8WT6 - chains D and F of the 10 polymer chains in the assembly; structure by electron microscopy, 2.50 A resolution.

== Chain D ==
Protein: IS621 transposase
Source organism: Escherichia coli
UniProtKB: A0A0E0Y1P1 (A0A0E0Y1P1_ECO1C); residues 1-326 here = UniProt positions 1-326
Amino-acid sequence (328 residues; row label = number of the first residue in the row; numbers below 1 keep their minus sign (Gly-1 is residue -1)):
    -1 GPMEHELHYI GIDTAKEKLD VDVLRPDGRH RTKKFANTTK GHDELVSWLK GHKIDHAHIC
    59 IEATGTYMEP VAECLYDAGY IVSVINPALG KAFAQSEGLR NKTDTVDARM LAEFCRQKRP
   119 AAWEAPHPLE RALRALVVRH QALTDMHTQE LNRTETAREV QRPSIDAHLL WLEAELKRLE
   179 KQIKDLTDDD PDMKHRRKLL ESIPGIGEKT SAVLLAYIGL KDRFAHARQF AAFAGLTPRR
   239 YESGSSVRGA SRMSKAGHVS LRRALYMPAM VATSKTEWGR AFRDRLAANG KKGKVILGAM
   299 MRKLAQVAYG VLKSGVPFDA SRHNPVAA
Disordered / not traced: -1 to 4, 322-326
Construct notes: expression tag (-1 to 0)
Reported in the primary citation:
  - catalytic residues: Asp11, Glu60, Asp102, Asp105, Ser241
  - binding site for target DNA: Gly63, Ser241, Tyr264, Met265, Met268
  - binding site for donor DNA: Gly63, Ser241, Tyr264, Met265, Met268
  - mutagenesis - D11A/E60A/D102A/D105A, S241A: abolished catalytic activity
  - binding site for bridge RNA: Ala61
  - binding site for bridge RNA (chain F): Arg27, His28, Thr30, Ala61
  - binding site for target DNA: Asn84
  - binding site for donor DNA: Asn84

== Chain F ==
Molecule: bridge RNA
Source organism: Escherichia coli
Sequence (180 nucleotides; row label = number of the first residue in the row; numbers below 1 keep their minus sign (G-2 is residue -2)):
    -2 GGGAGUGCAG AGAAAAUCGG CCAGUUUUCU CUGCCUGCAG UCCGCAUGCC GUAUCGGGCC
    58 UUGGGUUCUA ACCUGUUGCG UAGAUUUAUG CAGCGGACUG CCUUUCUCCC AAAGUGAUAA
   118 ACCGGACAGU AUCAUGGACC GGUUUUCCCG GUAAUCCGUA UUUGCAAGGU UGGUUUCACU
Disordered / not traced: -2 to 109

== How chain D and chain F interact ==
Contacting residue pairs (94):
  Ala61(D) with C130(F), sugar contact
  Thr62(D) with A128(F), base contact
  Gly63(D) with U129(F), sugar contact
  Thr64(D) with A128(F), sugar contact
  Asn84(D) with C130(F), base contact; A131(F), hydrogen bond to the sugar
  Pro85(D) with C130(F), base contact
  Arg132(D) with C130(F), salt bridge to the phosphate
  Val136(D) with U129(F), phosphate contact
  Thr146(D) with G161(F), base contact
  Gln147(D) with C162(F), sugar contact; A163(F), hydrogen bond to the phosphate
  Asn150(D) with C162(F), hydrogen bond to the base; A163(F), hydrogen bond to the sugar
  Arg151(D) with A163(F), hydrogen bond to the phosphate; A164(F), salt bridge to the phosphate
  Thr154(D) with A164(F), sugar contact
  Arg221(D) with U132(F), hydrogen bond to the base
  Phe222(D) with U132(F), base contact
  His224(D) with U149(F), base contact
  Ala225(D) with A150(F), phosphate contact
  Arg226(D) with G133(F), base contact; G134(F), salt bridge to the phosphate; A135(F), hydrogen bond to the base; U149(F), base contact
  Gln227(D) with U132(F), hydrogen bond to the sugar; G133(F), hydrogen bond to the phosphate
  Ala230(D) with G133(F), sugar contact
  Phe231(D) with A131(F), hydrogen bond to the sugar; U132(F), sugar contact
  Leu234(D) with G155(F), base contact
  Thr235(D) with G133(F), base contact
  Pro236(D) with G133(F), hydrogen bond to the base; C154(F), base contact; G155(F), sugar contact
  Arg238(D) with G134(F), hydrogen bond to the sugar; C154(F), base contact
  Ser249(D) with C154(F), hydrogen bond to the sugar; G155(F), phosphate contact; U156(F), phosphate contact
  Arg250(D) with G155(F), phosphate contact; U156(F), phosphate contact
  Met251(D) with G155(F), hydrogen bond to the phosphate; U156(F), hydrogen bond to the phosphate; A157(F), sugar contact
  Lys253(D) with A157(F), salt bridge to the phosphate; U158(F), salt bridge to the phosphate; U159(F), hydrogen bond to the base; U160(F), base contact
  Ala254(D) with A131(F), base contact; U159(F), base contact
  Gly255(D) with A131(F), hydrogen bond to the base
  His256(D) with C130(F), salt bridge to the phosphate; A131(F), phosphate contact
  Val257(D) with A131(F), base contact; U158(F), phosphate contact; U159(F), phosphate contact
  Arg260(D) with A157(F), sugar contact; U158(F), salt bridge to the phosphate; U159(F), hydrogen bond to the sugar
  Arg261(D) with U158(F), hydrogen bond to the sugar
  Tyr264(D) with A157(F), stacking on the base
  Arg283(D) with U152(F), salt bridge to the phosphate; C153(F), salt bridge to the phosphate
  Asn287(D) with C154(F), hydrogen bond to the phosphate
  Lys289(D) with C154(F), salt bridge to the phosphate; G155(F), salt bridge to the phosphate
  Lys290(D) with U156(F), base contact
  Lys292(D) with U156(F), sugar contact; A157(F), hydrogen bond to the base
  Val293(D) with G155(F), hydrogen bond to the sugar; U156(F), base contact
  Gly296(D) with G155(F), sugar contact
  Ala297(D) with G155(F), base contact
  Met299(D) with A157(F), sugar contact
  Arg300(D) with C154(F), base contact; G155(F), hydrogen bond to the base
  Lys301(D) with A151(F), salt bridge to the phosphate; U152(F), salt bridge to the phosphate
  Gln304(D) with A150(F), sugar contact; A151(F), hydrogen bond to the phosphate
  Val305(D) with A150(F), sugar contact; A151(F), phosphate contact
  Gly308(D) with A150(F), base contact
  Val309(D) with A150(F), base contact
  Lys311(D) with U149(F), salt bridge to the phosphate
  Ser312(D) with A150(F), hydrogen bond to the base
  Val314(D) with A150(F), base contact
  Pro315(D) with A150(F), hydrogen bond to the base
  Phe316(D) with A150(F), base contact
  Asp317(D) with A150(F), hydrogen bond to the base
  Arg320(D) with A150(F), base contact
  His321(D) with A150(F), hydrogen bond to the base; A151(F), sugar contact
Other interface residues (no listed pair), chain D (64 interface residues in all): Arg156, Ala223, Ser252, Phe280, Leu284
Other interface residues (no listed pair), chain F (25 interface residues in all): G165

== Overview ==
64 residues of chain D face 25 of chain F across their interface; the contacts include 28 hydrogen bonds, 14
salt bridges and 1 aromatic stacking contact. Polar contacts include Asn150(D)-C162(F), Arg221(D)-U132(F) and
Arg226(D)-A135(F). From the paper: catalytic residues Asp11(D), Glu60(D) and Asp102(D) among others;
D11A/E60A/D102A/D105A and S241A of chain D abolish catalytic activity.
Chain D is IS621 transposase and chain F is bridge RNA, both from Escherichia coli; the structure, Cryo-EM
structure of the IS621 recombinase in complex with bridge RNA, donor DNA, and target DNA ..., was determined
by electron microscopy, deposited together with 8WT7, 8WT8 and 8WT9.
